Entry 8ZNR (electron microscopy, 2.90 A resolution); this record covers chains L and M of the 11 polymer chains in the assembly.

Chain L:
Molecule: 69-nt RNA strand
Source organism: Selenomonas sp
Sequence (69 nucleotides; row label = number of the first residue in the row; numbers below 1 keep their minus sign (G-8 is residue -8)):
    -8 GUUUAGAAGGAUUGCCGUCAGGAAAUUAGGUGCGCUUAGCAGUGUACCGC
    42 CGGAUAGGCGGUUUAGAAG
Unresolved in the structure: -8, 42-45, 53-60

Chain M:
Molecule: protein structure
Source organism: Selenomonas sp
Amino-acid sequence (181 residues; each row starts with the number of its first residue):
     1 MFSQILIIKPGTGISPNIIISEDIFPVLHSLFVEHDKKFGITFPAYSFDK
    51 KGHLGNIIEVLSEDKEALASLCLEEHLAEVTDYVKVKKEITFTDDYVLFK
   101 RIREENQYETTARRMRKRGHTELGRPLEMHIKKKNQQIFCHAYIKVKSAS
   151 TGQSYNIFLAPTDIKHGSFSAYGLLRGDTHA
Unresolved in the structure: 112-128, 141, 167-168, 176-181

How chain L and chain M interact:
Pairs across the interface (26):
  G33(L) with Ser15(M), phosphate contact
  U34(L) with Ser15(M), phosphate contact; Asn17(M), hydrogen bond to the base; Ile18(M), sugar contact; Tyr143(M), base contact
  G35(L) with Ile18(M), phosphate contact
  A37(L) with Phe139(M), base contact; Asn156(M), base contact; Phe158(M), base contact
  C38(L) with Gln107(M), phosphate contact; Thr110(M), phosphate contact; Gln153(M), base contact; Ser154(M), base contact; Tyr155(M), base contact
  C39(L) with Asn106(M), base contact; Gln153(M), sugar contact
  G40(L) with Arg103(M), hydrogen bond to the base; Asn106(M), base contact
  C50(L) with Arg101(M), phosphate contact; Arg103(M), base contact
  G52(L) with Arg101(M), hydrogen bond to the base; Ser148(M), hydrogen bond to the phosphate; Ala149(M), hydrogen bond to the phosphate; Ser150(M), hydrogen bond to the phosphate; Gln153(M), base contact; Tyr172(M), hydrogen bond to the sugar
Interface residues without a listed pair, chain L (10 interface residues in all): G30
Interface residues without a listed pair, chain M (23 interface residues in all): Gly13, His29, Val146, Lys147

In short:
Chain L and chain M form an interface of 10 and 23 residues respectively, with 7 hydrogen bonds. Among the
polar pairs are U34(L)-Asn17(M), G40(L)-Arg103(M) and G52(L)-Arg101(M).
Chain L is a 69-nt RNA strand and chain M is protein structure, both from Selenomonas sp; the structure,
Cryo-EM structure of Cas8-HNH system at ssDNA-bound state, was determined by electron microscopy, deposited
together with 8Z0K, 8Z0L and 8ZDY.
